7UO7 - chains B and C of the 6 polymer chains in the assembly; structure by electron microscopy, 3.09 A resolution.

[Chain B]
Molecule: Non-structural protein 8
From: Severe acute respiratory syndrome coronavirus 2
UniProt: P0DTD1 (R1AB_SARS2); residues 1-198 here correspond to UniProt positions 3943-4140 (UniProt number = residue number + 3942)
Amino-acid sequence (198 residues; numbered 1 to 198; the number before each row is that of its first residue):
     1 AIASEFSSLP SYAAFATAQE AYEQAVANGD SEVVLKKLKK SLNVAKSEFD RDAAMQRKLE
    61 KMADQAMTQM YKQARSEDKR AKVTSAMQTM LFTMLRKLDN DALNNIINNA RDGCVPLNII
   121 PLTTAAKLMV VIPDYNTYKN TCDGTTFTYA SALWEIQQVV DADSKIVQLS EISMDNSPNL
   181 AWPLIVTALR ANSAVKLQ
Unresolved in the structure: 1-5, 192-198
Swiss-Prot annotation at these positions:
  - site: Gln198 (Cleavage)

[Chain C]
Molecule: Non-structural protein 7
From: Severe acute respiratory syndrome coronavirus 2
UniProt: P0DTD1 (R1AB_SARS2); residues 1-83 here correspond to UniProt positions 3860-3942 (UniProt number = residue number + 3859)
Amino-acid sequence (92 residues; numbered -8 to 83; the number before each row is that of its first residue; numbers below 1 keep their minus sign (Val-8 is residue -8)):
    -8 VACTKEVHMS KMSDVKCTSV VLLSVLQQLR VESSSKLWAQ CVQLHNDILL AKDTTEAFEK
    52 MVSLLSVLLS MQGAVDINKL CEEMLDNRAT LQ
Unresolved in the structure: -8 to 0, 74-83
Differences from the reference sequence: expression tag (-8 to 0)
Swiss-Prot annotation at these positions:
  - site: Gln83 (Cleavage)

[How chain B and chain C interact]
Residue-residue contacts (6):
  Ala162(B) - Ser26(C)
  Asp163(B) - Ser24(C)
  Asp163(B) - Ser25(C)
  Asp163(B) - Ser26(C)  hydrogen bond
  Pro178(B) - Lys27(C)  hydrogen bond (backbone-side chain)
  Ala181(B) - Ser26(C)
Other interface residues (no listed pair), chain B (5 interface residues in all): Leu180

[Summary]
Chain B and chain C form an interface of 5 and 4 residues respectively, with 2 hydrogen bonds. Among the polar
pairs are Asp163(B)-Ser26(C) and Pro178(B)-Lys27(C).
Here chain B is Non-structural protein 8 and chain C is Non-structural protein 7, both from Severe acute
respiratory syndrome coronavirus 2. Entry 7UO7 (SARS-CoV-2 replication-transcription complex bound to ATP, in
a pre-catalytic state) was determined by electron microscopy (same publication as 7UO4, 7UO9 and 7UOE).
